8Y69 - chains A and H of the 8 polymer chains in the assembly; structure by electron microscopy, 3.38 A resolution.

== Chain A ==
Name: Leucine-rich repeat-containing G-protein coupled receptor 4
From: Homo sapiens
UniProt: Q9BXB1 (LGR4_HUMAN); residues 33-820 here = UniProt positions 33-820
Amino-acid sequence (788 residues; numbered 33 to 820; the number before each row is that of its first residue):
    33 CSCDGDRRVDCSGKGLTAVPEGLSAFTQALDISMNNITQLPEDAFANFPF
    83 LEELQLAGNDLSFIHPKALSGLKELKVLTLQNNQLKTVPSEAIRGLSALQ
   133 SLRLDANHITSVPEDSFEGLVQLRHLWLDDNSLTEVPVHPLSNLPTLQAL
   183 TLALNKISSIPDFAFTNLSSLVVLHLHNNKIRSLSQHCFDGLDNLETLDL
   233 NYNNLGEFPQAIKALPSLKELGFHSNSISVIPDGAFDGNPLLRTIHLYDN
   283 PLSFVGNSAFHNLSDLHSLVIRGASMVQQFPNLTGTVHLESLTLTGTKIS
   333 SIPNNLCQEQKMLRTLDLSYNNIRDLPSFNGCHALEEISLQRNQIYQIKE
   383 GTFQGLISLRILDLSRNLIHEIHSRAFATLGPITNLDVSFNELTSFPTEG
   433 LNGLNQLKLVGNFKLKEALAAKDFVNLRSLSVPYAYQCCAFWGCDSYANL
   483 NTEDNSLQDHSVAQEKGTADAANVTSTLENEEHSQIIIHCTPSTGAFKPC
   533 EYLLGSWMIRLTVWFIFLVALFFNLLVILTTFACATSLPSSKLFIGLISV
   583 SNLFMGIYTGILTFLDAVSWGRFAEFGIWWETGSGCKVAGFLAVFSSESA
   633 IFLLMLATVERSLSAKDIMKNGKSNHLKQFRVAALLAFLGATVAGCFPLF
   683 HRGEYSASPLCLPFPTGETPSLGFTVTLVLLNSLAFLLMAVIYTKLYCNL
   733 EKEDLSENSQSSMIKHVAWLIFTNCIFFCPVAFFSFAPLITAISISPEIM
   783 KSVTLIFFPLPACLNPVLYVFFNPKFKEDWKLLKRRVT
Not modelled in the structure: 477-517, 565-569, 650-656, 734-738
Differences from the reference sequence: conflict Ala-78 (Lys in Q9BXB1), Cys-566 (Ser in Q9BXB1), Ala-567 (Cys in Q9BXB1)
Curated features (UniProtKB/Swiss-Prot):
  - glycosylation (N-linked (GlcNAc...) asparagine): Asn-68, Asn-199, Asn-294, Asn-314, Asn-505
Disulfides: Cys-33/Cys-43, Cys-339/Cys-364, Cys-618/Cys-693, Cys-757/Cys-761
Reported in the primary citation:
  - binding site for cholesterol: Phe-804
  - mutagenesis - W751A, F804A: decreased signaling in response to RSPO1
  - mutagenesis - Q742K: decreased signaling

== Chain H ==
Name: E3 ubiquitin-protein ligase ZNRF3
From: Homo sapiens
Notes: EC 2.3.2.27
UniProt: Q9ULT6 (ZNRF3_HUMAN); residue numbers follow UniProt; this construct covers 56-243
Amino-acid sequence (188 residues; row label = number of the first residue in the row):
    56 KETAFVEVVLFESSPSGDYTTYTTGLTGRFSRAGATLSAEGEIVQMHPLG
   106 LCNNNDEEDLYEYGWVGVVKLEQPELDPKPCLTVLGKAKRAVQRGATAVI
   156 FDVSENPEAIDQLNQGSEDPLKRPVVYVKGADAIKLMNIVNKQKVARARI
   206 QHRPPRQPTEYFDMGIFLAFFVVVSLVCLILLVKIKLK
Not modelled in the structure: 68-74, 213-214
Disulfides: Cys-107/Cys-136

== Interface between chain A and chain H ==
Contacting residue pairs (19):
  Arg-392(A) / Glu-67(H)  salt bridge
  Arg-392(A) / Thr-75(H)
  Thr-416(A) / Tyr-77(H)
  Gly-435(A) / Tyr-77(H)  hydrogen bond (backbone-side chain)
  Asn-437(A) / Tyr-77(H)
  Asn-437(A) / Thr-78(H)  hydrogen bond (side chain-backbone)
  Asn-458(A) / Tyr-77(H)  hydrogen bond
  Arg-460(A) / Thr-78(H)
  Met-540(A) / Phe-217(H)
  Met-540(A) / Gly-220(H)
  Met-540(A) / Ala-224(H)  hydrophobic
  Ile-541(A) / Gly-220(H)
  Ile-541(A) / Leu-223(H)  hydrophobic
  Thr-544(A) / Leu-223(H)
  Phe-547(A) / Leu-231(H)  hydrophobic
  Glu-780(A) / Glu-215(H)
  Ser-784(A) / Met-219(H)
  Ile-788(A) / Leu-223(H)  hydrophobic
  Phe-803(A) / Val-238(H)  hydrophobic
Other interface residues (no listed pair), chain A (18 interface residues in all): Glu-368, Ile-519, Ser-538, Trp-539
Other interface residues (no listed pair), chain H (18 interface residues in all): Phe-60, Glu-62, Gln-206, Tyr-216, Ile-221, Val-227

== In short ==
Chain A and chain H each contribute 18 residues to their interface, with 3 hydrogen bonds and 1 salt bridge.
Polar contacts include Arg-392(A)/Glu-67(H), Gly-435(A)/Tyr-77(H) and Asn-437(A)/Thr-78(H). From the paper: a
binding site for cholesterol at Phe-804(A); W751A and F804A of chain A reduce signaling in response to RSPO1.
Chain A is Leucine-rich repeat-containing G-protein coupled receptor 4 and chain H is E3 ubiquitin-protein
ligase ZNRF3, both from Homo sapiens; the structure, LGR4-RSPO2-ZNRF3 (2:2:2), was determined by electron
microscopy, deposited together with 8XFP, 8XFS and 8XFT.
